Entry 1JYR (X-ray diffraction, 1.55 A resolution); this record covers chains A and L.

Chain A:
Name: Growth factor receptor-bound protein 2
Organism: Homo sapiens
Notes: fragment: SH2 Domain
UniProt: P62993 (GRB2_HUMAN); numbering as in UniProt (aligned over 60-151)
Amino-acid sequence (96 residues; row label = number of the first residue in the row):
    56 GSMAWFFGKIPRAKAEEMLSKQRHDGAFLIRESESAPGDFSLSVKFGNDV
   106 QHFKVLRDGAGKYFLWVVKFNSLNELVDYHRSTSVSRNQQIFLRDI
Differences from the reference sequence: cloning artifact (56-59)
Curated features (UniProtKB/Swiss-Prot):
  - modified residue: K109 (N6-acetyllysine)
  - cross-link: K109 (Glycyl lysine isopeptide (Lys-Gly) (interchain with G-Cter in ubiquitin))
  - mutagenesis: E89 (E89K: No effect on the interaction with SOS1), S90 (S90N: No effect on the interaction with SOS1), K109 (K109R: Loss of polyubiquitination), V123 (V123P: Strong loss of clustering of phospho-LAT at the T-cell plasma membrane)

Chain L:
Name: peptide: PSpYVNVQN
Amino-acid sequence (9 residues; row label = number of the first residue in the row):
  1000 APSYVNVQN
Modified residues: Y1003 (o-phosphotyrosine; PTR)

Interface between chain A and chain L:
Contacting residue pairs (21; chain A residue first):
  R67(A) - P1001(L)
  R67(A) - S1002(L)  hydrogen bond (side chain-backbone)
  R67(A) - Y1003(L)
  R86(A) - Y1003(L)
  S88(A) - Y1003(L)
  S90(A) - P1001(L)
  S90(A) - Y1003(L)
  S96(A) - Y1003(L)
  Q106(A) - V1004(L)
  H107(A) - Y1003(L)
  H107(A) - V1004(L)  hydrogen bond (backbone-backbone)
  F108(A) - Y1003(L)
  F108(A) - V1004(L)  hydrophobic
  F108(A) - N1005(L)
  K109(A) - Y1003(L)
  K109(A) - N1005(L)  hydrogen bond (backbone-side chain)
  K109(A) - V1006(L)
  L111(A) - N1005(L)
  L120(A) - N1005(L)  hydrogen bond (backbone-side chain)
  W121(A) - V1004(L)
  W121(A) - N1005(L)
Other interface residues (no listed pair), chain A (13 interface residues in all): E89

Overview:
13 residues of chain A and 6 residues of chain L are in contact; the contacts include 4 hydrogen bonds. Among
the polar pairs are R67(A)-S1002(L), K109(A)-N1005(L) and L120(A)-N1005(L). UniProt lists 4 mutagenesis sites
on chain A.
Chain A is Growth factor receptor-bound protein 2 (Homo sapiens) and chain L is peptide: PSpYVNVQN; the
structure, Xray Structure of Grb2 SH2 Domain Complexed with a Phosphorylated Peptide, was determined by X-ray
diffraction, deposited together with 1JYQ and 1JYU.
